Entry 1EA4 (X-ray diffraction, 2.95 A resolution); this record covers chains D and E of the 16 polymer chains in the assembly.

# Chain D (and E)
Molecule: Transcriptional repressor copg
Organism: Streptococcus agalactiae
Notes: fragment: dna-binding protein; chain E of this document is another copy of the same molecule, construct and numbering; everything in this record applies to it too
Reference sequence: P13920 (REPA_STRPN); numbering as in UniProt (aligned over 1-45)
Chain sequence (45 residues; row label = number of the first residue in the row):
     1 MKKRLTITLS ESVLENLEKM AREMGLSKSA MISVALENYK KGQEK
Disordered / not traced: 44-45 (chain E: 45)
Curated features (UniProtKB/Swiss-Prot):
  - DNA-binding region: Asn16 to Leu36 (H-T-H motif)
  - mutagenesis: Ala30 (A30E: 5-fold increase in plasmid copy number)

# How chain D and chain E interact
Pairs across the interface - 54 pairs, chain D then chain E:
  Met1(D) - Ser10(E)
  Met1(D) - Glu11(E)  hydrogen bond (backbone-backbone)
  Lys2(D) - Leu9(E)
  Lys3(D) - Thr8(E)
  Lys3(D) - Leu9(E)  hydrogen bond (backbone-backbone)
  Lys3(D) - Glu11(E)
  Arg4(D) - Thr6(E)
  Arg4(D) - Ile7(E)
  Arg4(D) - Thr8(E)
  Leu5(D) - Thr6(E)
  Leu5(D) - Ile7(E)  hydrogen bond (backbone-backbone)
  Leu5(D) - Lys28(E)
  Thr6(D) - Arg4(E)
  Thr6(D) - Leu5(E)
  Thr6(D) - Thr6(E)  hydrogen bond
  Ile7(D) - Arg4(E)
  Ile7(D) - Leu5(E)  hydrogen bond (backbone-backbone)
  Ile7(D) - Ile7(E)  hydrophobic
  Ile7(D) - Ser29(E)
  Ile7(D) - Ile32(E)  hydrophobic
  Thr8(D) - Lys2(E)
  Thr8(D) - Lys3(E)
  Thr8(D) - Arg4(E)
  Thr8(D) - Ser29(E)  hydrogen bond (backbone-side chain)
  Leu9(D) - Lys2(E)
  Leu9(D) - Lys3(E)  hydrogen bond (backbone-backbone)
  Leu9(D) - Ser29(E)
  Ser10(D) - Met1(E)
  Ser10(D) - Lys2(E)
  Glu11(D) - Met1(E)  hydrogen bond (side chain-backbone)
  Glu11(D) - Lys2(E)
  Val13(D) - Leu36(E)  hydrophobic
  Val13(D) - Glu37(E)
  Leu14(D) - Lys3(E)
  Asn16(D) - Lys40(E)
  Leu17(D) - Leu36(E)  hydrophobic
  Met20(D) - Tyr39(E)  hydrophobic
  Met20(D) - Lys40(E)
  Met24(D) - Tyr39(E)  hydrogen bond
  Ser29(D) - Ile7(E)
  Ser29(D) - Thr8(E)  hydrogen bond (side chain-backbone)
  Ile32(D) - Ile7(E)  hydrophobic
  Ile32(D) - Ile32(E)  hydrophobic
  Ser33(D) - Leu9(E)
  Val34(D) - Tyr39(E)  hydrophobic
  Ala35(D) - Tyr39(E)  hydrophobic
  Leu36(D) - Ala35(E)  hydrophobic
  Glu37(D) - Val13(E)
  Asn38(D) - Tyr39(E)
  Tyr39(D) - Met24(E)
  Tyr39(D) - Met31(E)  hydrophobic
  Tyr39(D) - Ala35(E)  hydrophobic
  Tyr39(D) - Asn38(E)
  Lys40(D) - Asn16(E)
Also at the interface, not in a pair above, chain D (30 interface residues in all): Lys28, Met31, Gln43
Also at the interface, not in a pair above, chain E (29 interface residues in all): Leu14, Leu17, Met20, Ser33, Val34

# Overview
30 residues of chain D face 29 of chain E across their interface, with 10 hydrogen bonds. Among the polar
pairs are Thr6(D)-Thr6(E), Thr8(D)-Ser29(E) and Glu11(D)-Met1(E). Curated annotation (UniProt) lists one
mutagenesis site on chain D.
Chain D and chain E are both Transcriptional repressor copg (Streptococcus agalactiae); the structure,
TRANSCRIPTIONAL REPRESSOR COPG/22bp dsDNA COMPLEX, was determined by X-ray diffraction.
